6PE5 - chains A and D of the 17 polymer chains in the assembly; structure by electron microscopy, 3.20 A resolution.

[Chain A]
Protein: V-type proton ATPase subunit a, vacuolar isoform
Source organism: Saccharomyces cerevisiae (strain ATCC 204508 / S288c)
UniProt: P32563 (VPH1_YEAST); residues 1-840 here = UniProt positions 1-840
Sequence (1012 residues; numbered 1 to 1012; the number before each row is that of its first residue):
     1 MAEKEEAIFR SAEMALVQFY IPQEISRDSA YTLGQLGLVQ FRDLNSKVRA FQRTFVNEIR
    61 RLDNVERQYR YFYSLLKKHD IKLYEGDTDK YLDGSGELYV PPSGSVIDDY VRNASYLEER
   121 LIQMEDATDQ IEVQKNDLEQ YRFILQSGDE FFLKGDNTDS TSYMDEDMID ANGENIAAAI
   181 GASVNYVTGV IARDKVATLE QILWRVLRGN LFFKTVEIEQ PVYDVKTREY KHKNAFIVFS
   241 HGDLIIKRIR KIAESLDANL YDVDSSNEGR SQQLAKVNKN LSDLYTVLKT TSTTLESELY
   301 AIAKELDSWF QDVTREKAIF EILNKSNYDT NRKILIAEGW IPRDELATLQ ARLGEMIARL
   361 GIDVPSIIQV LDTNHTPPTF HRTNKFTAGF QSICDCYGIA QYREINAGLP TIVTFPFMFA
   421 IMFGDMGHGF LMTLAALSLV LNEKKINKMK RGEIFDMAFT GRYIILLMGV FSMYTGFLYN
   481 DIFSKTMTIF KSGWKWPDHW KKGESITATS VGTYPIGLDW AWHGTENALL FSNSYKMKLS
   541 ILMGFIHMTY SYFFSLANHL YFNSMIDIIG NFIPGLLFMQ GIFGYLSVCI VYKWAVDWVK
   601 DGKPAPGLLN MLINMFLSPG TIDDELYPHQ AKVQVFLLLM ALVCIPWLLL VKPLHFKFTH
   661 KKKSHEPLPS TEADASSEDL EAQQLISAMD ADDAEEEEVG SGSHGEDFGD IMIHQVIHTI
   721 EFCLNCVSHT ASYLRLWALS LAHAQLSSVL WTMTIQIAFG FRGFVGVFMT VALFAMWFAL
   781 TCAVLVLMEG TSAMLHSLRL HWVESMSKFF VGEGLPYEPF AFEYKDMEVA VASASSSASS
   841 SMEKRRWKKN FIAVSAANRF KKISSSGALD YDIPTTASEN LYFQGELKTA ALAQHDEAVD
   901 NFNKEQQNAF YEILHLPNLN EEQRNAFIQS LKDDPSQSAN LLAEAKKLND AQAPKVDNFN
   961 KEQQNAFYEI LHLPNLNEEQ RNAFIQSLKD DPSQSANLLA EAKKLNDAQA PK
Disordered / not traced: 1-2, 156-183, 660-706, 836-1012
Differences from the reference sequence: expression tag (841-1012)
Swiss-Prot annotation at these positions:
  - modified residue: A2 (N-acetylalanine)
  - mutagenesis: D425 (D425N: Reduces assembly of V-ATPase complexes and reduces ATPase activity of the assembled complexes), K538 (K538A: Reduces assembly of V-ATPase complexes), K593 (K593A: Reduces ATPase activity), Q634 (Q634L: Reduces subunit stability), H729 (H729R: Reduces ATPase activity), R735 (R735L: Reduces subunit stability), L739 (L739S: Reduces ATPase activity), H743 (H743A/E/Y: Reduces ATPase activity), L746 (L746S: Reduces ATPase activity), L780 (L780S: Reduces assembly of V-ATPase complexes), E789 (E789A/D/H/Q: Abolishes ATPase activity and proton transport, but does not affect complex assembly), L800 (L800S: Reduces assembly of V-ATPase complexes), 4 further mutagenesis entries in UniProt

[Chain D]
Protein: V-type proton ATPase subunit d
Source organism: Saccharomyces cerevisiae (strain ATCC 204508 / S288c)
UniProt: P32366 (VA0D_YEAST); numbering as in UniProt (aligned over 1-345)
Sequence (345 residues; each row starts with the number of its first residue):
     1 MEGVYFNIDN GFIEGVVRGY RNGLLSNNQY INLTQCDTLE DLKLQLSSTD YGNFLSSVSS
    61 ESLTTSLIQE YASSKLYHEF NYIRDQSSGS TRKFMDYITY GYMIDNVALM ITGTIHDRDK
   121 GEILQRCHPL GWFDTLPTLS VATDLESLYE TVLVDTPLAP YFKNCFDTAE ELDDMNIEII
   181 RNKLYKAYLE DFYNFVTEEI PEPAKECMQT LLGFEADRRS INIALNSLQS SDIDPDLKSD
   241 LLPNIGKLYP LATFHLAQAQ DFEGVRAALA NVYEYRGFLE TGNLEDHFYQ LEMELCRDAF
   301 TQQFAISTVW AWMKSKEQEV RNITWIAECI AQNQRERINN YISVY
Swiss-Prot annotation at these positions:
  - modified residue: M1 (N-acetylmethionine)

[Chain A / chain D interface]
Contacting residue pairs - 28 pairs, chain A then chain D:
  R49(A) with N32(D), hydrogen bond; Q35(D)
  A50(A) with L44(D); Q45(D)
  F51(A) with Q35(D); C36(D), hydrophobic; D41(D); L44(D), hydrophobic; Q45(D)
  R60(A) with E40(D); D41(D), salt bridge
  N64(A) with S60(D)
  R67(A) with S57(D); V58(D); S59(D)
  K195(A) with D134(D), salt bridge
  Q201(A) with D155(D)
  I202(A) with T135(D)
  R205(A) with E150(D), hydrogen bond (side chain-backbone); T151(D); V154(D)
  V206(A) with T151(D)
  K251(A) with S140(D); V141(D)
  S255(A) with P137(D); T138(D), hydrogen bond
  L256(A) with T138(D)
  A834(A) with N53(D)
Other interface residues (no listed pair), chain A (19 interface residues in all): R70, T198, I252, D257
Other interface residues (no listed pair), chain D (25 interface residues in all): S56, K120, V152

[Overview]
19 residues of chain A and 25 residues of chain D are in contact, with 3 hydrogen bonds and 2 salt bridges.
Among the polar pairs are R60(A)-D41(D), K195(A)-D134(D) and R49(A)-N32(D). From UniProt: 16 mutagenesis sites
on chain A.
Chain A is V-type proton ATPase subunit a, vacuolar isoform and chain D is V-type proton ATPase subunit d,
both from Saccharomyces cerevisiae (strain ATCC 204508 / S288c); the structure, Yeast Vo motor in complex with
2 VopQ molecules, was determined by electron microscopy (same publication as 6PE4).
